PDB entry 6MRU | electron microscopy, 3.20 A resolution | chains A and B of the 13 polymer chains in the assembly

Chain A (and B):
Protein: Hemolysin E, chromosomal
Organism: Escherichia coli (strain K12)
Notes: chain B of this document is another copy of the same molecule, construct and numbering; everything in this record applies to it too
UniProt: P77335 (HLYE_ECOLI); residue numbers follow UniProt; this construct covers 1-303
Chain sequence (324 residues; row label = number of the first residue in the row; numbers below 1 keep their minus sign (Met-20 is residue -20)):
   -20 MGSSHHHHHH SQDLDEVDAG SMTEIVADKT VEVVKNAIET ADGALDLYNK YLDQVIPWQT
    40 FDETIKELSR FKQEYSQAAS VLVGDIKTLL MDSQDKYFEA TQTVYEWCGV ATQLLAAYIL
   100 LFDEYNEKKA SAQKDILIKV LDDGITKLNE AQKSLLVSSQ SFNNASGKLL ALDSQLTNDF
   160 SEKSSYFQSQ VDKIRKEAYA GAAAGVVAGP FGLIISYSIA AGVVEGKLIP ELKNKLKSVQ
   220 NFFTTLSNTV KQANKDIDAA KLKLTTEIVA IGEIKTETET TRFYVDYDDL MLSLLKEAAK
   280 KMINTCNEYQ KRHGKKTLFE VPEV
Not modelled in the structure: -20 to 7, 293-303
Construct notes: expression tag (-20 to 0); conflict Val248 (Ala in P77335)

Interface between chain A and chain B:
Contacting residue pairs (71; chain A residue first):
  Val10(A) - Asn15(B)
  Val10(A) - Thr19(B)
  Val13(A) - Thr19(B)
  Lys14(A) - Asn15(B)
  Lys14(A) - Glu18(B)  salt bridge
  Lys14(A) - Thr19(B)
  Ile17(A) - Thr19(B)
  Ile17(A) - Gly22(B)
  Ile17(A) - Ala23(B)  hydrophobic
  Asp21(A) - Leu26(B)
  Asp21(A) - Lys29(B)  salt bridge
  Leu24(A) - Gln33(B)
  Asp25(A) - Lys29(B)  salt bridge
  Tyr27(A) - Ala179(B)  hydrogen bond (side chain-backbone)
  Tyr27(A) - Ala182(B)
  Asn28(A) - Gln33(B)  hydrogen bond
  Leu31(A) - Ala179(B)  hydrophobic
  Trp37(A) - Lys172(B)
  Trp37(A) - Lys175(B)
  Ser48(A) - Glu161(B)  hydrogen bond
  Lys51(A) - Glu161(B)  salt bridge
  Gln52(A) - Asp158(B)  hydrogen bond
  Gln52(A) - Glu161(B)
  Ser55(A) - Asn157(B)  hydrogen bond
  Gln56(A) - Gln154(B)  hydrogen bond
  Ser59(A) - Ala150(B)
  Ser59(A) - Ser153(B)  hydrogen bond
  Ser59(A) - Gln154(B)
  Val62(A) - Leu149(B)  hydrophobic
  Gly63(A) - Gly146(B)
  Lys66(A) - Ser145(B)
  Thr67(A) - Asn142(B)  hydrogen bond (side chain-backbone)
  Thr67(A) - Gly146(B)
  Met70(A) - Asn142(B)
  Met70(A) - Ser145(B)  hydrogen bond
  Met70(A) - Lys240(B)
  Asp71(A) - Asn142(B)  hydrogen bond
  Asp74(A) - Ser138(B)
  Asp74(A) - Gln139(B)
  Asp74(A) - Asn142(B)  hydrogen bond
  Asp74(A) - Lys240(B)  salt bridge
  Phe77(A) - Thr244(B)
  Phe77(A) - Ile247(B)  hydrophobic
  Phe77(A) - Val248(B)  hydrophobic
  Glu78(A) - Leu135(B)
  Gln81(A) - Val248(B)
  Glu85(A) - Gln131(B)  hydrogen bond
  Glu85(A) - Gly251(B)
  Glu85(A) - Lys254(B)  salt bridge
  Glu85(A) - Thr255(B)
  Gly88(A) - Thr255(B)
  Val89(A) - Thr255(B)
  Val89(A) - Glu258(B)
  Val89(A) - Thr259(B)
  Val89(A) - Phe262(B)  hydrophobic
  Gln92(A) - Thr259(B)
  Gln92(A) - Tyr263(B)  hydrogen bond (backbone-side chain)
  Leu93(A) - Phe262(B)  hydrophobic
  Leu93(A) - Tyr263(B)  hydrophobic
  Ala96(A) - Tyr263(B)
  Ala96(A) - Leu273(B)  hydrophobic
  Leu100(A) - Tyr266(B)  hydrophobic
  Lys108(A) - Tyr266(B)
  Lys108(A) - Asp268(B)  salt bridge
  Ala111(A) - Asp265(B)
  Gln112(A) - Tyr266(B)  hydrogen bond
  Ile115(A) - Phe262(B)
  Ile115(A) - Tyr266(B)
  Lys118(A) - Phe262(B)
  Lys206(A) - Asp171(B)  salt bridge
  Lys214(A) - Glu161(B)  salt bridge
Other interface residues (no listed pair), chain A (48 interface residues in all): Glu11, Asp41, Val60, Lys75, Lys107, Val119, Phe221
Other interface residues (no listed pair), chain B (48 interface residues in all): Ala16, Tyr30, Asn143, Ser168, Ala183, Leu271

Overview:
Chain A and chain B each contribute 48 residues to their interface; the contacts include 14 hydrogen bonds and
9 salt bridges. Polar contacts include Lys14(A)-Glu18(B), Asp21(A)-Lys29(B) and Asp25(A)-Lys29(B).
Both chains are Hemolysin E, chromosomal (Escherichia coli (strain K12)). Entry 6MRU (13-meric ClyA pore
complex) was determined by electron microscopy, deposited together with 6MRT and 6MRW.
